8SNB - chains LG and LH of the 454 polymer chains in the assembly; structure by electron microscopy, 3.30 A resolution.

[Chain LG]
Name: Tubulin alpha chain
Source organism: Strongylocentrotus purpuratus
Reference sequence: A0A7M7RGW6 (A0A7M7RGW6_STRPU); residue numbers follow UniProt; this construct covers 1-451
Sequence (451 residues; each row starts with the number of its first residue):
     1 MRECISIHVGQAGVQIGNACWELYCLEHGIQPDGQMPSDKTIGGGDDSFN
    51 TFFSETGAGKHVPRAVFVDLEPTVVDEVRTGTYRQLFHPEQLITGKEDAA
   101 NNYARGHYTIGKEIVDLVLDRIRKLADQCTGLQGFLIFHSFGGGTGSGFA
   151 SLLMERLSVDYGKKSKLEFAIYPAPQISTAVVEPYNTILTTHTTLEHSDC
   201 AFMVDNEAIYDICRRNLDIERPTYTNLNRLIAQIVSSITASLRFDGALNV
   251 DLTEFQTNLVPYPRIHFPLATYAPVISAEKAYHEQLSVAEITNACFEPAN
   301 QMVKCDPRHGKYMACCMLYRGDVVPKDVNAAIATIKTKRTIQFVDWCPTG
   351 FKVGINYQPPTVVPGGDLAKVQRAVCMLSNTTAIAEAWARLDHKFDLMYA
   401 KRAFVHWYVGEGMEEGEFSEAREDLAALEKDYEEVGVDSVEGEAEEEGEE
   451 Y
Disordered / not traced: 438-451
Bound ions: Mg2+: Glu71 (together with GTP)

[Chain LH]
Name: Tubulin beta chain
Source organism: Strongylocentrotus purpuratus
Reference sequence: A0A7M7NS69 (A0A7M7NS69_STRPU); residues 1-447 here = UniProt positions 1-447
Sequence (447 residues; each row starts with the number of its first residue):
     1 MREIVHMQAGQCGNQIGAKFWEVISDEHGIDPTGTYHGDSDLQLERINVY
    51 YNEATGGKYVPRAVLVDLEPGTMDSVRSGPFGQIFRPDNFVFGQSGAGNN
   101 WAKGHYTEGAELVDSVLDVVRKEAESCDCLQGFQLTHSLGGGTGSGMGTL
   151 LISKIREEYPDRIMNTFSVVPSPKVSDTVVEPYNATLSVHQLVENTDETY
   201 CIDNEALYDICFRTLKLTTPTYGDLNHLVSATMSGVTTCLRFPGQLNADL
   251 RKLAVNMVPFPRLHFFMPGFAPLTSRGSQQYRALTVPELTQQMFDAKNMM
   301 AACDPRHGRYLTVAAIFRGRMSMKEVDEQMLNVQNKNSSYFVEWIPNNVK
   351 TAVCDIPPRGLKMSATFIGNSTAIQELFKRISEQFTAMFRRKAFLHWYTG
   401 EGMDEMEFTEAESNMNDLVSEYQQYQDATAEEEGEFDEEEEGDEEAA
Disordered / not traced: 432-447

[Chain LG / chain LH interface]
Contacting residue pairs (76):
  Met1(LG) - Pro70(LH)
  Met1(LG) - Phe92(LH)  hydrophobic
  Met1(LG) - Gln94(LH)
  Arg2(LG) - Glu69(LH)
  Arg2(LG) - Pro70(LH)  hydrogen bond (side chain-backbone)
  Arg2(LG) - Asp74(LH)  salt bridge
  Thr130(LG) - Gln94(LH)
  Gln133(LG) - Ser95(LH)
  Asp245(LG) - Ser75(LH)  hydrogen bond
  Ala247(LG) - Gln11(LH)
  Ala247(LG) - Tyr222(LH)  hydrophobic
  Leu248(LG) - Gln11(LH)
  Leu248(LG) - Asp177(LH)
  Leu248(LG) - Tyr222(LH)
  Asn249(LG) - Gln11(LH)  hydrogen bond
  Asp251(LG) - Glu69(LH)
  Asp251(LG) - Gly96(LH)
  Thr253(LG) - Gly96(LH)
  Thr253(LG) - Gly98(LH)
  Glu254(LG) - Gly98(LH)
  Glu254(LG) - Asn99(LH)  hydrogen bond (side chain-backbone)
  Gln256(LG) - Trp397(LH)  hydrogen bond (backbone-side chain)
  Thr257(LG) - Gly98(LH)  hydrogen bond (side chain-backbone)
  Thr257(LG) - Val180(LH)
  Thr257(LG) - Phe394(LH)
  Thr257(LG) - Trp397(LH)
  Asn258(LG) - Gly98(LH)
  Asn258(LG) - Asn99(LH)  hydrogen bond
  Asn258(LG) - Val179(LH)
  Asn258(LG) - Val180(LH)
  Val260(LG) - Phe394(LH)
  Val260(LG) - His396(LH)  hydrogen bond (backbone-side chain)
  Val260(LG) - Trp397(LH)  hydrogen bond (backbone-side chain)
  Pro261(LG) - Ala393(LH)
  Pro261(LG) - Phe394(LH)  hydrogen bond (backbone-backbone)
  Pro261(LG) - His396(LH)  hydrogen bond (backbone-side chain)
  Tyr262(LG) - Arg391(LH)
  Tyr262(LG) - Lys392(LH)
  Tyr262(LG) - Ala393(LH)
  Tyr262(LG) - His396(LH)
  Pro263(LG) - His396(LH)
  Val324(LG) - Pro220(LH)
  Val324(LG) - Thr221(LH)
  Pro325(LG) - Tyr208(LH)
  Pro325(LG) - Tyr222(LH)  hydrophobic
  Lys326(LG) - Phe212(LH)
  Asn329(LG) - Val175(LH)
  Asn329(LG) - Tyr208(LH)
  Ile332(LG) - Val175(LH)  hydrophobic
  Trp346(LG) - Ala387(LH)
  Trp346(LG) - Met388(LH)
  Trp346(LG) - Arg391(LH)
  Trp346(LG) - Ala393(LH)  hydrophobic
  Cys347(LG) - Val179(LH)  hydrophobic
  Cys347(LG) - Phe394(LH)  hydrophobic
  Pro348(LG) - Ala387(LH)  hydrophobic
  Pro348(LG) - Met388(LH)
  Thr349(LG) - Ser176(LH)  hydrogen bond
  Thr349(LG) - Thr178(LH)  hydrogen bond (side chain-backbone)
  Thr349(LG) - Val179(LH)
  Thr349(LG) - Pro182(LH)
  Thr349(LG) - Met388(LH)
  Gly350(LG) - Ser176(LH)
  Gly350(LG) - Val179(LH)
  Phe351(LG) - Ser176(LH)  hydrogen bond (backbone-side chain)
  Phe351(LG) - Asp177(LH)  hydrogen bond (backbone-backbone)
  Phe351(LG) - Thr178(LH)  hydrogen bond (backbone-backbone)
  Phe351(LG) - Val179(LH)
  Lys352(LG) - Asn99(LH)
  Lys352(LG) - Asp177(LH)
  Lys352(LG) - Thr178(LH)
  Val353(LG) - Asp177(LH)
  Tyr357(LG) - Thr221(LH)
  Glu434(LG) - Arg391(LH)  hydrogen bond (backbone-side chain)
  Val435(LG) - Arg391(LH)
  Val437(LG) - Arg391(LH)  hydrogen bond (backbone-side chain)
Other interface residues (no listed pair), chain LG (43 interface residues in all): Gly131, Lys163, Gly246, Leu259, Met313, Ala314, Ala333, Asp345
Other interface residues (no listed pair), chain LH (43 interface residues in all): Gln15, Gly71, Thr72, Gly93, Ala97, Asn100, Lys174, Glu181, Thr219, Gln384, Leu395, Glu401

[Overview]
Chain LG and chain LH each contribute 43 residues to their interface, with 18 hydrogen bonds and 1 salt
bridge. Polar contacts include Arg2(LG)-Asp74(LH), Arg2(LG)-Pro70(LH) and Asp245(LG)-Ser75(LH).
Chain LG is Tubulin alpha chain and chain LH is Tubulin beta chain, both from Strongylocentrotus purpuratus;
the structure, atomic model of sea urchin sperm doublet microtubule (48-nm periodicity), was determined by
electron microscopy (same publication as 8OU0).
